6RW8 - chains A and C of the 5 polymer chains in the assembly; structure by electron microscopy, 2.84 A resolution.

== Chain A (and C) ==
Protein: A component of insecticidal toxin complex (Tc)
From: Xenorhabdus nematophila
Notes: chain C of this document is another copy of the same molecule, construct and numbering; everything in this record applies to it too
Reference sequence: A0A0R4FN93 (A0A0R4FN93_XENNE); residues 1-2523 here = UniProt positions 1-2523
Sequence (2523 residues; row label = number of the first residue in the row):
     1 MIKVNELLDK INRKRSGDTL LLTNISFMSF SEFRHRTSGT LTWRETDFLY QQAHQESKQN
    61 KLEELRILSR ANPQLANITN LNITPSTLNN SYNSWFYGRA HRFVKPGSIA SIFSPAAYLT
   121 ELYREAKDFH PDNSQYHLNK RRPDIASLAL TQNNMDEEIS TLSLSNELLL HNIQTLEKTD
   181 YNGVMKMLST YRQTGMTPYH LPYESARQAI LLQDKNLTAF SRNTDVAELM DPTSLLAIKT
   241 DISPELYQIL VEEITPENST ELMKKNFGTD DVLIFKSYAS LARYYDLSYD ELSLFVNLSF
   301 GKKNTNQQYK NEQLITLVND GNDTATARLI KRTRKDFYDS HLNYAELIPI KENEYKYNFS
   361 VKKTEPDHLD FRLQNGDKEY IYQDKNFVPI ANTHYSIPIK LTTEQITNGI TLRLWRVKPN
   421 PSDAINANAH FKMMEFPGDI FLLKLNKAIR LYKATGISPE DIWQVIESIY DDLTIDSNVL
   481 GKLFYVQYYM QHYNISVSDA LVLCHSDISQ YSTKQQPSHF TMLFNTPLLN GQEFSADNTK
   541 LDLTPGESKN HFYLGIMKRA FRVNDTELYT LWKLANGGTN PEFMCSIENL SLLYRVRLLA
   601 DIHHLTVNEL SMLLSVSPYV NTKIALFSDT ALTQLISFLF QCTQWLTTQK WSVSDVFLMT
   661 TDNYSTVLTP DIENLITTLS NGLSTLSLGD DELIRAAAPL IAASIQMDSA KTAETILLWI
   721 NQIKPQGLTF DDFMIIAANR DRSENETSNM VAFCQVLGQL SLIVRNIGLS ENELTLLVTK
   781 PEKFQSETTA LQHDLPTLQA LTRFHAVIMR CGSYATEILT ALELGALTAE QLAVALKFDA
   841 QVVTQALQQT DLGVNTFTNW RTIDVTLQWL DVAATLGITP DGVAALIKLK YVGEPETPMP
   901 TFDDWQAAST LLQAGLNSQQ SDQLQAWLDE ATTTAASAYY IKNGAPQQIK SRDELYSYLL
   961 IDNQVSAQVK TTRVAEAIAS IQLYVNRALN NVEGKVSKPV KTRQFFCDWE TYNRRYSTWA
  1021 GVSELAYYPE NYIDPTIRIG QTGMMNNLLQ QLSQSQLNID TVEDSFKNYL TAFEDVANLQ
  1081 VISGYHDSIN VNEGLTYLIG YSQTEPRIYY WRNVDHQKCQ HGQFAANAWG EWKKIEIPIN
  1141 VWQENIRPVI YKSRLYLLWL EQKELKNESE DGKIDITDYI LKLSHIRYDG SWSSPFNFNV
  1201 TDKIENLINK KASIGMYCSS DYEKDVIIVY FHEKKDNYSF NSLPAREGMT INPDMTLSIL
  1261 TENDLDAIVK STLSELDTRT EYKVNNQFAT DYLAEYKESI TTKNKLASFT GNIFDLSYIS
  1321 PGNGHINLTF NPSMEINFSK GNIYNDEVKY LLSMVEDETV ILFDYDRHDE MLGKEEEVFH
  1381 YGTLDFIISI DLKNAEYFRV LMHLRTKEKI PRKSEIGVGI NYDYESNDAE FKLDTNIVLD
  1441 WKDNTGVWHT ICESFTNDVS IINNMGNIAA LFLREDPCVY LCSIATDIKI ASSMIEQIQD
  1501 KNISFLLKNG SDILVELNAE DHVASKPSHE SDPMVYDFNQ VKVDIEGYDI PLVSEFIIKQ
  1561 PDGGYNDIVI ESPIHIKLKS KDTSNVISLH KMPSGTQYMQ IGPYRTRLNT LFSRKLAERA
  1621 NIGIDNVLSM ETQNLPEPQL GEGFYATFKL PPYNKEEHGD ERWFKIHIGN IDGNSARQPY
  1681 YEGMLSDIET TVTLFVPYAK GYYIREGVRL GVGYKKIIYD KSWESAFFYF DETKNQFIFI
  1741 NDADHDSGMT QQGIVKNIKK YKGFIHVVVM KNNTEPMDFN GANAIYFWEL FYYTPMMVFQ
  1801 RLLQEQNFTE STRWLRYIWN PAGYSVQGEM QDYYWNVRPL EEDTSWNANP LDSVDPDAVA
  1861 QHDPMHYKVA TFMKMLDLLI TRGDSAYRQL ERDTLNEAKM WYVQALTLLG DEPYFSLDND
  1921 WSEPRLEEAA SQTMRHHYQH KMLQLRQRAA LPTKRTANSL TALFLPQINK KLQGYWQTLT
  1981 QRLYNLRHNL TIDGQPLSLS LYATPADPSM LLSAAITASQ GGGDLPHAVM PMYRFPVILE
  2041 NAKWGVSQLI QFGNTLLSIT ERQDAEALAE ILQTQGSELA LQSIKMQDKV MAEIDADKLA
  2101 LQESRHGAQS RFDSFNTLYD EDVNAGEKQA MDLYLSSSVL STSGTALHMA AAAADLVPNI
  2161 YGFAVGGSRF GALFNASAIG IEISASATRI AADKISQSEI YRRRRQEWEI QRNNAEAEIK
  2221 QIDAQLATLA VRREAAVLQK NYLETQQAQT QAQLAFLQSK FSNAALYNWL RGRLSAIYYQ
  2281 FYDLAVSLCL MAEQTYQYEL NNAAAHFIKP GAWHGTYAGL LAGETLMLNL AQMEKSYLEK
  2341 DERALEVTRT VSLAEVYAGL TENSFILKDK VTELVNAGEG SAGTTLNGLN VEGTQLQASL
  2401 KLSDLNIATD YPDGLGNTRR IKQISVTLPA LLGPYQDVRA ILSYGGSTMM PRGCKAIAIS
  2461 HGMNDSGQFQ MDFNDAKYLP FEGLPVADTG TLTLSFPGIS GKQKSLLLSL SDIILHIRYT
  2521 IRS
Unresolved in the structure: 1-19, 1339-1499, 1561-1566

== Chain A / chain C interface ==
Residue-residue contacts (48):
  P670(A) with T2017(C); A2018(C); S2019(C), hydrogen bond (backbone-side chain)
  D671(A) with T2017(C)
  E673(A) with S2019(C), hydrogen bond
  N674(A) with T2017(C); A2018(C), hydrogen bond (side chain-backbone); S2019(C), hydrogen bond; H2314(C); T2316(C)
  T677(A) with H2314(C)
  T678(A) with H2314(C)
  N681(A) with P2310(C), hydrogen bond (side chain-backbone)
  D2122(A) with Q1056(C)
  V2123(A) with Q1056(C)
  K2128(A) with Q1056(C); N1058(C), hydrogen bond
  M2131(A) with Q1054(C), hydrogen bond (backbone-side chain)
  L2135(A) with Q1051(C); Q1054(C); T1061(C)
  V2139(A) with Q1051(C); N1068(C)
  M2149(A) with P1106(C)
  A2150(A) with P1106(C)
  A2153(A) with P1106(C), hydrophobic
  L2156(A) with N1140(C)
  P2158(A) with L1165(C), hydrophobic
  G2162(A) with N1167(C)
  F2163(A) with D1171(C)
  V2165(A) with L1165(C); K1166(C); I1174(C), hydrophobic
  F2170(A) with K1163(C)
  L2173(A) with P1138(C)
  F2174(A) with P1138(C), hydrophobic; P1195(C), hydrophobic
  S2177(A) with E1136(C), hydrogen bond (side chain-backbone)
  I2181(A) with E1136(C)
  K2194(A) with Q1050(C), hydrogen bond (side chain-backbone); S1053(C); Q1054(C)
  I2195(A) with Q1050(C); S1053(C)
  S2198(A) with Q1054(C); S1055(C), hydrogen bond
  R2202(A) with S1055(C); E1805(C), salt bridge
Also at the interface, not in a pair above, chain A (31 interface residues in all): G2166
Also at the interface, not in a pair above, chain C (31 interface residues in all): I1137, K1182, R1801, G2311

== In short ==
The chain A/chain C interface involves 31 residues from each chain; the contacts include 10 hydrogen bonds and
1 salt bridge. Polar contacts include R2202(A)-E1805(C), P670(A)-S2019(C) and E673(A)-S2019(C).
Chain A and chain C are both A component of insecticidal toxin complex (Tc) (Xenorhabdus nematophila); the
structure, Cryo-EM structure of Xenorhabdus nematophila XptA1, was determined by electron microscopy,
deposited together with 6RW6, 6RW9, 6RWA and 6RWB.
